4HC4 - chain A; structure by X-ray diffraction, 1.97 A resolution.

# Chain A
Molecule: Protein arginine N-methyltransferase 6
Source organism: Homo sapiens
Notes: EC 2.1.1.-, 2.1.1.125
Reference sequence: Q96LA8 (ANM6_HUMAN); numbering as in UniProt (aligned over 1-375)
Sequence (376 residues; row label = number of the first residue in the row; numbering starts at 0):
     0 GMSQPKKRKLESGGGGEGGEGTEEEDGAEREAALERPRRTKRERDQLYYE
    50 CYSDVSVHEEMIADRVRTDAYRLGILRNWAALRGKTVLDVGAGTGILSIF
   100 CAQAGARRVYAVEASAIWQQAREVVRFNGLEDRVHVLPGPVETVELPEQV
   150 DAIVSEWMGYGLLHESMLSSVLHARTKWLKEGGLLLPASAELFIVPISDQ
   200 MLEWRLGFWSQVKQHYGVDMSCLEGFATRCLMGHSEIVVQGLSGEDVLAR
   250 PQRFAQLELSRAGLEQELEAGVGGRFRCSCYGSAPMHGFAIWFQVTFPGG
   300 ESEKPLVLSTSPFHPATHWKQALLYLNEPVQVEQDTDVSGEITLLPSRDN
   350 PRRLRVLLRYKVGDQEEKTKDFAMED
Disordered / not traced: 0-47, 300-301
Differences from the reference sequence: expression tag (0); engineered mutation V194 (Ala in Q96LA8)
Cystine bridges: C50-C229
Residues lining bound ligands: S-adenosylhomocysteine (SAH): H57, M60, I61, R66, D88, G90, A91, G92, I95, L96, V111, E112, A113, S114, I116, G138, P139, V140, E141, E155, M166, S169
UniProt features mapped onto this chain:
  - active site: E155, E164
  - binding site (S-adenosyl-L-methionine): H57, R66, G90, E112, E141
  - modified residue: T21 (Phosphothreonine), R29 (Asymmetric dimethylarginine), R35 (Asymmetric dimethylarginine), R37 (Asymmetric dimethylarginine)
From the paper describing this entry:
  - conformationally variable residues (side-chain flip): E164
  - specificity-determining residues: H317
  - mutagenesis - H317S: decreased catalytic activity

# In short
Bound to chain A: S-adenosylhomocysteine. From UniProt: active-site residues E155 and E164 and 5
S-adenosyl-L-methionine-binding residues. The paper reports that H317S reduces catalytic activity; the
specificity determinant H317.
Chain A is Protein arginine N-methyltransferase 6 (Homo sapiens); the structure, Human HMT1 hnRNP
methyltransferase-like protein 6 (S. cerevisiae), was determined by X-ray diffraction, deposited together with
5HZM and 4QQK.
